Entry 5XFA (X-ray diffraction, 2.70 A resolution); this record covers chains C and D of the 4 polymer chains in the assembly.

[Chain C]
Molecule: NAD-reducing hydrogenase
Source organism: Hydrogenophilus thermoluteolus
UniProtKB: A0A077L7R5 (A0A077L7R5_HYDTE); numbering as in UniProt (aligned over 1-189)
Sequence (189 residues; row label = number of the first residue in the row):
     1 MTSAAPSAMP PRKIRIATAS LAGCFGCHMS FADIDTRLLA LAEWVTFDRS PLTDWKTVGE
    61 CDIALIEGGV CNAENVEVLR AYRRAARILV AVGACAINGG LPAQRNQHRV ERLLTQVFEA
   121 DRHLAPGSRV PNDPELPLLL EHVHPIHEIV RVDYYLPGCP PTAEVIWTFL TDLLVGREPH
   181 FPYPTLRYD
Not modelled in the structure: 1-11

[Chain D]
Molecule: NAD-reducing hydrogenase
Source organism: Hydrogenophilus thermoluteolus
UniProtKB: A0A077LAI5 (A0A077LAI5_HYDTE); numbering as in UniProt (aligned over 1-468)
Sequence (468 residues; numbered 1 to 468; the number before each row is that of its first residue):
     1 MTQHAPQAVS PRPSLPANAT RRVAIDPLSR VEGHGKVTIW LDDDGQVVEA RLHIVEFRGF
    61 EAFIVGRPYW EAPVVVQRLC GICPVSHHLA AAKALDRLVG VTQLPPTAEK MRRLMHYGQV
   121 LQSHALHFFY LAAPDLLLGF SADPAQRNVF GLAAQKRELA RQGILVRQFG QECIEATAGK
   181 RIHGTSAVPG GIHKNLSRRE RMALLSRAPE IRSWCEAAVA LIERLFTEHA PFFAQFGSFQ
   241 TKTFSLVAAD GSLDLYDGTF RVKEANGAIL IDHYDPNDYD QLLVEAVRPW SYMKFPYLKA
   301 YGEPDGFYRV GPSARLINCD RLTTARAEAA RQRFLTFDQG TVAHSTLGYH WARLIEMLHC
   361 AELIEALLTD ADLEGGELRA RGQRQHRGVG VIEAPRGTLI HHYEVGDDDL ITYCNLIVST
   421 THNNAVMNQA VTTAAKAFLS GVTLTEALLN HIEVAVRAFD PCLSCATH
Not modelled in the structure: 1-16

[How chain C and chain D interact]
Pairs across the interface (120; chain C residue first):
  Ser20(C) with His34(D), hydrogen bond (backbone-side chain)
  Leu21(C) with His34(D), hydrogen bond (backbone-side chain)
  Gly23(C) with Arg58(D)
  Cys24(C) with Glu32(D); Arg78(D); Leu79(D); Cys80(D); Gly81(D), hydrogen bond (backbone-backbone); His183(D)
  Phe25(C) with Glu32(D); Ile82(D), hydrophobic
  Gly26(C) with Gly81(D); Ile182(D)
  Met29(C) with Gly81(D); Ile82(D), hydrophobic; Leu126(D), hydrophobic; Arg167(D), hydrogen bond (backbone-side chain); Ile182(D), hydrophobic
  Ser30(C) with Ile182(D)
  Ala32(C) with Arg167(D), hydrogen bond (backbone-side chain)
  Asp33(C) with Arg167(D), salt bridge; Gln171(D), hydrogen bond; Arg181(D), salt bridge; Ile182(D)
  Asp35(C) with Ile164(D); Gln168(D), hydrogen bond; Arg181(D), salt bridge
  Thr36(C) with Arg161(D); Ile164(D)
  Leu38(C) with Phe150(D), hydrophobic
  Leu39(C) with Ala153(D), hydrophobic; Arg157(D); Ile164(D), hydrophobic
  Phe47(C) with Phe150(D), hydrophobic
  Arg49(C) with Pro27(D)
  Pro51(C) with Ser29(D); Arg30(D), hydrogen bond (backbone-backbone)
  Leu52(C) with Arg30(D); Asn148(D)
  Thr53(C) with Ser29(D), hydrogen bond (backbone-side chain)
  Asp54(C) with Ser29(D), hydrogen bond (backbone-side chain); Arg30(D), salt bridge; Arg147(D), salt bridge; Asn450(D); Arg457(D), salt bridge
  Trp55(C) with Pro144(D), hydrophobic; Ala145(D), hydrophobic
  Lys56(C) with Ile25(D); Pro27(D), hydrogen bond (side chain-backbone); Ser29(D), hydrogen bond; Glu453(D), salt bridge
  Cys71(C) with Phe57(D)
  Glu74(C) with Asp26(D)
  Leu101(C) with Phe63(D); Val75(D), hydrophobic; Arg78(D)
  Gln104(C) with Phe63(D); Arg67(D)
  Arg105(C) with Arg58(D); Phe63(D)
  His108(C) with Ala62(D); Phe63(D); Val65(D)
  Leu113(C) with Ala62(D), hydrophobic
  Leu114(C) with Phe57(D), hydrophobic
  Val117(C) with Phe57(D), hydrophobic; Glu61(D); Lys294(D), hydrogen bond (backbone-side chain)
  Phe118(C) with Phe57(D), hydrophobic; Val287(D), hydrophobic; Tyr292(D)
  Asp121(C) with Tyr413(D), hydrogen bond; Asn415(D)
  Arg122(C) with Glu404(D), salt bridge; Tyr413(D)
  His123(C) with Tyr279(D); Asp280(D); Val284(D); Glu285(D), hydrogen bond (backbone-backbone); His402(D); Tyr413(D), hydrogen bond; Asn415(D)
  Leu124(C) with Val284(D); Glu285(D); Val287(D), hydrophobic; Lys294(D)
  Ala125(C) with Val284(D); Glu285(D), hydrogen bond (backbone-backbone); Tyr297(D)
  Ser128(C) with Val287(D)
  Arg129(C) with Val287(D)
  Pro131(C) with Val287(D), hydrophobic; Arg288(D); Pro289(D); Ser291(D)
  Asn132(C) with Pro289(D), hydrogen bond (backbone-backbone)
  Asp133(C) with Pro289(D), hydrogen bond (backbone-backbone); Trp290(D)
  Glu135(C) with Arg22(D), salt bridge; Lys36(D), salt bridge; Thr38(D); His53(D); Val55(D)
  Leu136(C) with Ile54(D); Pro289(D); Trp290(D); Ser291(D); Tyr292(D), hydrophobic
  Pro137(C) with Val55(D); Tyr292(D), hydrogen bond (backbone-side chain)
  Leu139(C) with Phe57(D), hydrophobic
  Cys159(C) with Arg78(D), hydrogen bond (backbone-side chain); Lys180(D), hydrogen bond (backbone-side chain); His183(D)
  Pro160(C) with Lys180(D); Ile182(D); His183(D)
  Arg187(C) with Lys180(D)
  Asp189(C) with Arg78(D); Lys180(D), hydrogen bond (backbone-side chain)
Other interface residues (no listed pair), chain C (57 interface residues in all): Ala22, Ala42, Asn72, Asn75, Pro102, Arg112, Gln116
Other interface residues (no listed pair), chain D (73 interface residues in all): Leu28, Val31, Trp40, Arg51, Glu56, Tyr130, Leu131, Val149, Leu165, Ala286, Ser464

[In short]
Chain C and chain D form an interface of 57 and 73 residues respectively, with 23 hydrogen bonds and 10 salt
bridges. Polar pairs include Asp33(C)-Arg167(D), Asp33(C)-Arg181(D) and Asp35(C)-Arg181(D).
Chain C is NAD-reducing hydrogenase and chain D is NAD-reducing hydrogenase, both from Hydrogenophilus
thermoluteolus; the structure, Crystal structure of NAD+-reducing [NiFe]-hydrogenase in the H2-reduced state,
was determined by X-ray diffraction, deposited together with 5XF9.
